Entry 3UTM (X-ray diffraction, 2.00 A resolution); this record covers chains B and C of the 3 polymer chains in the assembly.

Chain B:
Name: Tankyrase-1
Organism: Mus musculus
Notes: EC 2.4.2.30; fragment: mTNKS1 ARC23
Reference sequence: Q6PFX9 (TNKS1_MOUSE); residues 308-655 here = UniProt positions 308-655
Amino-acid sequence (351 residues; row label = number of the first residue in the row):
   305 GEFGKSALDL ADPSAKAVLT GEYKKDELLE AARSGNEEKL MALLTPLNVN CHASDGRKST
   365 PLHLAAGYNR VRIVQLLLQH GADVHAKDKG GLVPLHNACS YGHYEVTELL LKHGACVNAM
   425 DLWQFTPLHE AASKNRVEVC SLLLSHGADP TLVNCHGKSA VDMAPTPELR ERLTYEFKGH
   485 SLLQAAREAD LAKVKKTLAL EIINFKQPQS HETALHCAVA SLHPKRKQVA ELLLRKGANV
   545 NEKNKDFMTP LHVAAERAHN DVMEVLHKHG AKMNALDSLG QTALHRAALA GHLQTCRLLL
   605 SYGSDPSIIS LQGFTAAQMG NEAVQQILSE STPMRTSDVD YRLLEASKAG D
Unresolved in the structure: 305-327, 635-655
Differences from the reference sequence: expression tag (305-307)
What the authors report for this chain:
  - mutagenesis - L396A, N401A: unchanged binding to Axin-1 (chain C)
  - mutagenesis - E434A, R440A: decreased binding to Axin-1 (chain C)

Chain C:
Name: Axin-1
Organism: Mus musculus
Notes: fragment: mAxin1 N domain
Reference sequence: O35625 (AXIN1_MOUSE); numbering as in UniProt (aligned over 1-80)
Amino-acid sequence (83 residues; numbered -2 to 80; the number before each row is that of its first residue; numbers below 1 keep their minus sign (Ser-2 is residue -2)):
    -2 SHMMNVQEQG FPLDLGASFT EDAPRPPVPG EEGELVSTDS RPVNHSFCSG KGTSIKSETS
    58 TATPRRSDLD LGYEPEGSAS PTP
Unresolved in the structure: -2 to 17, 31-59, 79-80
Differences from the reference sequence: expression tag (-2 to 0)
UniProt features mapped onto this chain:
  - motif: Ala20 to Glu29 (Tankyrase-binding motif)
  - modified residue (Phosphoserine): Ser75, Ser77
What the authors report for this chain:
  - mutagenesis - G27V, G74V: increased stability

Interface between chain B and chain C:
Contacting residue pairs (38):
  Arg361(B) with Tyr70(C); Glu73(C)
  Ser363(B) with Glu73(C), hydrogen bond
  Leu368(B) with Glu73(C)
  Gly371(B) with Glu73(C); Gly74(C); Ser75(C), hydrogen bond (backbone-backbone)
  Tyr372(B) with Gly74(C); Ser75(C); Pro78(C)
  Arg374(B) with Pro78(C)
  Leu396(B) with Arg62(C); Tyr70(C); Pro72(C), hydrophobic
  His400(B) with Pro72(C)
  Asn401(B) with Pro72(C); Glu73(C), hydrogen bond (side chain-backbone)
  Ser404(B) with Pro72(C)
  Tyr405(B) with Pro72(C), hydrogen bond (side chain-backbone); Glu73(C); Gly74(C); Ser75(C); Ala76(C)
  His407(B) with Ser75(C), hydrogen bond (side chain-backbone); Ala76(C)
  Asp425(B) with Arg62(C), salt bridge
  Trp427(B) with Asp67(C), hydrogen bond; Leu68(C); Gly69(C)
  Phe429(B) with Arg62(C); Leu68(C), hydrophobic
  Glu434(B) with Arg62(C), salt bridge; Pro72(C)
  Lys438(B) with Glu71(C), salt bridge
  Arg440(B) with Ala76(C)
  Cys459(B) with Leu68(C), hydrophobic
  His460(B) with Leu66(C); Leu68(C)
Other interface residues (no listed pair), chain B (23 interface residues in all): Arg337, His367, Asn458
Interface features reported in the paper:
  - specific contacts: Arg337(B)-Glu73(C), Tyr372(B)-Gly74(C), Asn401(B)-Glu73(C) (hydrogen bond), Tyr405(B)-Pro72(C) (hydrogen bond), Asp425(B)-Arg62(C) (salt bridge), Glu434(B)-Arg62(C) (salt bridge), Gly74(C)-Tyr405(B)
  - hot spots on chain B (mutagenesis) - Y405A, H407A: abolished binding to Axin-1 (chain C)
  - hot spots on chain B (mutagenesis) - D425A: decreased binding to Axin-1 (chain C)
  - hot spots on chain B (mutagenesis) - N401A: unchanged binding to Axin-1 (chain C)
  - interface residues, chain C: Pro72(C), Ser75(C)
  - hot spots on chain C (mutagenesis) - R22A, V25F, G27V: decreased binding to Tankyrase-1 (chain B)
  - hot spots on chain C (mutagenesis) - V25D, G27A, G74A, G74V: abolished binding to Tankyrase-1 (chain B)

Summary:
23 residues of chain B face 13 of chain C across their interface, with 6 hydrogen bonds and 3 salt bridges.
Among the polar pairs are Asp425(B)-Arg62(C), Glu434(B)-Arg62(C) and Lys438(B)-Glu71(C). The authors report
contacts between Arg337(B) and Glu73(C), Tyr372(B) and Gly74(C) and Gly74(C) and Tyr405(B); hydrogen bonds
between Asn401(B) and Glu73(C) and Tyr405(B) and Pro72(C); salt bridges between Asp425(B) and Arg62(C) and
Glu434(B) and Arg62(C). The paper reports that V25D, G27A and G74A of chain C, among others, abolish binding
to Tankyrase-1 (chain B); interface residues Pro72(C) and Ser75(C); 14 substitutions were tested in all.
Here chain B is Tankyrase-1 and chain C is Axin-1, both from Mus musculus. Entry 3UTM (Crystal structure of a
mouse Tankyrase-Axin complex) was determined by X-ray diffraction.
